8UMI - chains O and N of the 30 polymer chains in the assembly; structure by electron microscopy, 3.70 A resolution.

== Chain O ==
Protein: TATA-box-binding protein
Organism: Saccharomyces cerevisiae
UniProtKB: P13393 (TBP_YEAST); residue numbers follow UniProt; this construct covers 1-240
Amino-acid sequence (240 residues; numbered 1 to 240; the number before each row is that of its first residue):
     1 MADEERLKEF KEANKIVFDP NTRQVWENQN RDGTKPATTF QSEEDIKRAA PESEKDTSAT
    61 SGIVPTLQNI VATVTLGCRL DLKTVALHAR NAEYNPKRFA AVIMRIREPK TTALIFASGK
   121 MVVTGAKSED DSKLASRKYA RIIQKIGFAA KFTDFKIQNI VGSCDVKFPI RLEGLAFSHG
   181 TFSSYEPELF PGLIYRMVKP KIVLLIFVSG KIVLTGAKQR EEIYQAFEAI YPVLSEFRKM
Unresolved in the structure: 1-59

== Chain N ==
Molecule: 64-nt DNA strand
Sequence (64 nucleotides; row label = number of the first residue in the row; numbers below 1 keep their minus sign (DG-9 is residue -9)):
    -9 GGTGAAAACA TATAAAAAGG GCTCTACATT CATTTTTTCA TCGATGAGTA CTTTACTTGT
    51 TATC

== How chain O and chain N interact ==
Contacting residue pairs - 22 pairs, chain O then chain N:
  Phe99(O) - DA7(N)  base contact
  Ala100(O) - DG9(N)  sugar contact
  Phe116(O) - DA7(N)  sugar contact
  Phe116(O) - DA8(N)  sugar contact
  Gln158(O) - DA5(N)  hydrogen bond to the base
  Gln158(O) - DA6(N)  sugar contact
  Asn159(O) - DA4(N)  hydrogen bond to the base
  Val161(O) - DA4(N)  base contact
  Leu189(O) - DT1(N)  phosphate contact
  Phe190(O) - DT1(N)  base contact
  Phe190(O) - DA2(N)  base contact
  Ile194(O) - DA2(N)  sugar contact
  Ile194(O) - DT3(N)  phosphate contact
  Arg196(O) - DT3(N)  salt bridge to the phosphate
  Arg196(O) - DA4(N)  salt bridge to the phosphate
  Lys201(O) - DA4(N)  phosphate contact
  Lys201(O) - DA5(N)  salt bridge to the phosphate
  Val203(O) - DT3(N)  sugar contact
  Val203(O) - DA4(N)  sugar contact
  Leu205(O) - DA2(N)  base contact
  Thr215(O) - DT3(N)  base contact
  Thr215(O) - DA4(N)  hydrogen bond to the base
Other interface residues (no listed pair), chain O (18 interface residues in all): Leu114, Val122, Gly216, Lys218

== In short ==
18 residues of chain O face 9 of chain N across their interface; the contacts include 3 hydrogen bonds and 3
salt bridges. Polar contacts include Gln158(O)-DA5(N), Asn159(O)-DA4(N) and Thr215(O)-DA4(N).
Chain O is TATA-box-binding protein (Saccharomyces cerevisiae) and chain N is a 64-nt DNA strand; the
structure, consensus map of PICdeltaTFIIK form1, was determined by electron microscopy.
